PDB entry 3C0S | X-ray diffraction, 1.80 A resolution | chain A

# Chain A
Molecule: UV endonuclease
Source organism: Thermus thermophilus
UniProtKB: Q746K1 (Q746K1_THET2); numbering as in UniProt (aligned over 1-280)
Amino-acid sequence (301 residues; each row starts with the number of its first residue; numbers below 1 keep their minus sign (Met-20 is residue -20)):
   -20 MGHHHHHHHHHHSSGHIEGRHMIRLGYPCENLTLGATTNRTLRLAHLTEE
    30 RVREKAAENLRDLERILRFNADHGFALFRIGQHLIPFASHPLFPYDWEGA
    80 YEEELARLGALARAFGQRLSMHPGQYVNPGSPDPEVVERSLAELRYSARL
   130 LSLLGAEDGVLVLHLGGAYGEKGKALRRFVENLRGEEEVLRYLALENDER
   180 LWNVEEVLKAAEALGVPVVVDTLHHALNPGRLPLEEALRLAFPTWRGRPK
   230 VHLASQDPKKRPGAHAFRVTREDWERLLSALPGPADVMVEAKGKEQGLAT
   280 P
Unresolved in the structure: -20 to -3, 279-280
Construct notes: expression tag (-20 to 0)
Modified positions: Mse1, Mse100, Mse267 (selenomethionine; parent Met); Lys229 (lysine nz-carboxylic acid; KCX)
Bound ions: Mn2+ site 1: Glu175, Asp200, Glu269; Mn2+ site 2 near Glu175 (its only coordinating residue here)
From the paper describing this entry:
  - Mn2+ coordination: Glu175, His231

# In short
Glu175, Asp200 and Glu269 coordinate Mn2+ site 1. From the paper: Mn2+ coordination by Glu175 and His231.
Chain A is UV endonuclease (Thermus thermophilus); the structure, UVDE 3 metals, was determined by X-ray
diffraction (same publication as 3BZG, 3BZJ, 3C0L and 3C0Q).
